3BKH - chain A; structure by X-ray diffraction, 2.50 A resolution.

[Chain A]
Molecule: lytic transglycosylase
Source organism: Pseudomonas phage phiKZ
Reference sequence: Q8SD18 (Q8SD18_9CAUD); residue numbers follow UniProt; this construct covers 1-260
Sequence (268 residues; numbered -7 to 260; the number before each row is that of its first residue; numbers below 1 keep their minus sign (His-7 is residue -7)):
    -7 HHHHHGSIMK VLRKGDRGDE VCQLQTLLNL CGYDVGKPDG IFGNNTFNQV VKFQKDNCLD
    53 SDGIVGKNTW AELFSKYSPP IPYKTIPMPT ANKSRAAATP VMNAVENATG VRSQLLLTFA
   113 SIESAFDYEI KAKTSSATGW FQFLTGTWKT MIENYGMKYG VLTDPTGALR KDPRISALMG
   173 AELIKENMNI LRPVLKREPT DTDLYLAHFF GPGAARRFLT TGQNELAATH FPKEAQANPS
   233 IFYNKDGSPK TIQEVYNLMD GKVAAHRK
Construct notes: expression tag (-7 to 0)
Modified residues: Mse1, Mse80, Mse94, Mse143, Mse149, Mse171, Mse180, Mse251 (selenomethionine; parent Met)
Residues lining bound ligands: Ni2+ (NI): Gly58, Lys59, Asn60, Thr61
Swiss-Prot annotation at these positions:
  - active site: Glu115
  - site (Important for the enzymatic reaction): Tyr147, Glu178, Tyr197
  - mutagenesis: Glu115 (E115A: 70% loss of enzymatic activity. Complete loss of activity; when associated with A-178), Glu178 (E178A: 37% loss of enzymatic activity. Complete loss of activity; when associated with A-115), Tyr197 (Y197F: 49% loss of enzymatic activity)

[In short]
Chain A binds Ni2+. Curated annotation (UniProt) lists active-site residue Glu115 and 3 mutagenesis sites.
Chain A is lytic transglycosylase (Pseudomonas phage phiKZ); the structure, Crystal structure of the
bacteriophage phiKZ lytic transglycosylase, gp144, was determined by X-ray diffraction, deposited together
with 3BKV.
